9CUZ - chains A and I of the 60 polymer chains in the assembly; structure by electron microscopy, 2.16 A resolution.

[Chain A (and I)]
Molecule: VP1
Notes: chain I of this document is another copy of the same molecule, construct and numbering; everything in this record applies to it too
Reference sequence: A0A097PIM0 (A0A097PIM0_9VIRU); residues -137 to 569 here correspond to UniProt positions 1-707 (UniProt number = residue number + 138)
Chain sequence (707 residues; numbered -137 to 569; the number before each row is that of its first residue; numbers below 1 keep their minus sign (Met-137 is residue -137)):
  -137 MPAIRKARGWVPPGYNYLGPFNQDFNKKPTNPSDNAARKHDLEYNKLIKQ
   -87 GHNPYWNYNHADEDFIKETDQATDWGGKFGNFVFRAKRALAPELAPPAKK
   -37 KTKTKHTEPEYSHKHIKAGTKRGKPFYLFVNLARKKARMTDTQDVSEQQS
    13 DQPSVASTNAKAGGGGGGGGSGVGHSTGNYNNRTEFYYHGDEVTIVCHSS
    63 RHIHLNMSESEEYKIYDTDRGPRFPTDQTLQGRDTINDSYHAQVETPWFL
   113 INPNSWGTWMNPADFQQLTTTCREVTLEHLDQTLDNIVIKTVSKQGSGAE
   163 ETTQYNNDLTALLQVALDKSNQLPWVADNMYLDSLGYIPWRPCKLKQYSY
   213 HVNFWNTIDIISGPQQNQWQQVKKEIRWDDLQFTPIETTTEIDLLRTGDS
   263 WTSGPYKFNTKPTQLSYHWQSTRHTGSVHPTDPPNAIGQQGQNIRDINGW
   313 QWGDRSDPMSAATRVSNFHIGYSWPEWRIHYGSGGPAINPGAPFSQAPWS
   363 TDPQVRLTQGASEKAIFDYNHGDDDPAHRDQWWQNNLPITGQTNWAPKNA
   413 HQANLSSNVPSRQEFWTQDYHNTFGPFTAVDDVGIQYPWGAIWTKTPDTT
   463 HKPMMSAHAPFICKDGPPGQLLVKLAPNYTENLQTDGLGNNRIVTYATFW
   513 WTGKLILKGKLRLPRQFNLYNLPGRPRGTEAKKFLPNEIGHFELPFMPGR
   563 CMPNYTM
Disordered / not traced: -137 to 32
Sequence notes: conflict Val35 (Ile173 in A0A097PIM0)
Residues lining bound ligands: N-acetyl-alpha-neuraminic acid (SIA): Arg368, Lys376, Phe379, Asp392, Gln393, Trp394, Trp395, Lys545, Glu555
From the paper describing this entry:
  - binding site for N-acetyl-alpha-neuraminic acid: Arg368, Lys376, Gln393, Lys545
  - conformationally variable residues (order/disorder transition): Leu495 to Asn502

[Chain A / chain I interface]
Contacting residue pairs (275):
  Glu71(A) with Pro295(I)
  Tyr78(A) with Pro295(I); Pro296(I); Gly303(I)
  Asp79(A) with Gln302(I), hydrogen bond; Gly303(I), hydrogen bond (backbone-backbone)
  Thr80(A) with Thr293(I); Gln302(I); Gly303(I); Asn305(I)
  Asp81(A) with Gly303(I), hydrogen bond (backbone-backbone); Gln304(I); Asn305(I), hydrogen bond (backbone-side chain)
  Arg82(A) with Asn305(I)
  Gly83(A) with Asn305(I)
  Pro84(A) with Arg307(I)
  Leu92(A) with Val421(I), hydrophobic
  Arg95(A) with Val421(I); Pro422(I), hydrogen bond (side chain-backbone); Ser423(I), hydrogen bond (side chain-backbone); Arg424(I); Phe427(I)
  Asp96(A) with Val421(I)
  Ile98(A) with Arg317(I); Ser322(I); Ala324(I); Thr325(I); Gln414(I)
  Asn99(A) with Arg317(I), hydrogen bond; Pro320(I); Ser322(I)
  Asp100(A) with Arg285(I), salt bridge; Ala323(I); Ala324(I), hydrogen bond (backbone-backbone)
  Ser101(A) with Arg285(I); His291(I); Asn305(I), hydrogen bond (backbone-side chain); Ser322(I); Ala323(I), hydrogen bond (side chain-backbone)
  Tyr102(A) with Arg285(I), hydrogen bond (backbone-side chain)
  His103(A) with Val290(I); His291(I); Thr293(I), hydrogen bond; Asn305(I), hydrogen bond
  Gln105(A) with Val290(I); Thr293(I)
  Glu107(A) with Pro295(I)
  Asn183(A) with Arg527(I)
  Gln184(A) with Arg527(I), hydrogen bond (backbone-side chain)
  Pro186(A) with Tyr567(I), hydrophobic; Met569(I)
  Trp187(A) with Gly288(I); Met569(I), hydrogen bond (backbone-backbone)
  Val188(A) with Gly288(I); Ser289(I)
  Asp190(A) with Gly288(I); Ser289(I), hydrogen bond; Arg326(I), salt bridge
  Met192(A) with Ser289(I); Gly311(I); Trp312(I), hydrogen bond (backbone-backbone); Arg326(I); Val327(I), hydrophobic; Asn329(I)
  Tyr193(A) with Ser289(I); Val290(I); His291(I), hydrogen bond; Pro292(I); Ile309(I), hydrophobic; Asn310(I); Gly311(I); Ala323(I); Arg326(I)
  Leu194(A) with Asn310(I); Gly311(I); Trp312(I)
  Ser211(A) with Val290(I)
  Tyr212(A) with Val290(I), hydrophobic; Tyr567(I)
  His213(A) with Trp281(I); Arg285(I); His286(I); Thr287(I); Gly288(I); Ser289(I); Val290(I)
  Val214(A) with Trp281(I); His286(I)
  Asn215(A) with Trp281(I)
  Phe216(A) with His286(I), hydrogen bond (backbone-side chain)
  Trp217(A) with Ala359(I), hydrophobic; Pro360(I), hydrophobic
  Asn218(A) with Arg285(I)
  Thr219(A) with Pro360(I), hydrogen bond (side chain-backbone); Trp361(I)
  Ile220(A) with Trp361(I)
  Asp221(A) with Trp361(I); Lys410(I), salt bridge
  Ile222(A) with Lys410(I); Asn411(I); Ala412(I), hydrophobic
  Ile223(A) with Pro409(I); Lys410(I); Gln430(I)
  Gln228(A) with Gln430(I), hydrogen bond
  Val234(A) with Pro360(I); Trp361(I), hydrophobic; Thr363(I)
  Lys235(A) with Pro360(I); Thr363(I)
  Asp241(A) with Asn533(I), hydrogen bond (backbone-side chain)
  Asp242(A) with Tyr279(I), hydrogen bond; Pro565(I)
  Leu243(A) with Gln528(I); Asn530(I), hydrogen bond (backbone-side chain)
  Gln244(A) with Trp281(I), hydrogen bond; Gln528(I); Pro565(I), hydrogen bond (side chain-backbone); Asn566(I); Tyr567(I)
  Phe245(A) with Gln528(I); Phe529(I), hydrogen bond (backbone-backbone); Asn530(I), hydrogen bond (backbone-side chain)
  Thr246(A) with Arg527(I), hydrogen bond (side chain-backbone); Tyr567(I)
  Pro247(A) with Phe529(I)
  Thr250(A) with Phe529(I)
  Tyr334(A) with Pro438(I); Phe439(I)
  Trp336(A) with Thr435(I); Phe436(I)
  Pro337(A) with His413(I); His433(I)
  Glu338(A) with His413(I); Gln414(I)
  Trp339(A) with Trp314(I), hydrophobic; Gly315(I); His413(I); Gln414(I), hydrogen bond (backbone-backbone); Ala415(I); Asn416(I); Leu417(I)
  Arg340(A) with Ser335(I), hydrogen bond; Asn411(I), hydrogen bond; Ala412(I); Asp431(I), salt bridge; Thr435(I)
  Ile341(A) with Asn411(I); Ala412(I), hydrogen bond (backbone-backbone); Gln414(I)
  His342(A) with His331(I); Thr405(I), hydrogen bond (side chain-backbone); Asn406(I), hydrogen bond; Asn411(I), hydrogen bond (backbone-side chain)
  Tyr343(A) with Trp361(I); Lys410(I)
  Gly344(A) with Thr405(I)
  Ser345(A) with Ser283(I), hydrogen bond (backbone-side chain); His286(I); Pro360(I); Thr402(I); Gly403(I), hydrogen bond (side chain-backbone)
  Gly346(A) with Arg285(I); His286(I)
  Gly347(A) with Arg285(I)
  Pro348(A) with Arg285(I), hydrogen bond (backbone-side chain); Ala324(I)
  Ala349(A) with Ala324(I)
  Ile350(A) with Trp314(I); Ala324(I), hydrogen bond (backbone-backbone); His331(I); Leu417(I), hydrophobic
  Asn351(A) with His331(I), hydrogen bond; Thr435(I)
  Pro352(A) with Trp314(I), hydrophobic; Phe439(I)
  Gly353(A) with Phe439(I)
  Arg368(A) with Asp316(I), salt bridge; Asn416(I)
  Thr370(A) with Asp316(I); Asn416(I), hydrogen bond; Leu417(I), hydrogen bond (side chain-backbone)
  Gln371(A) with Ala415(I), hydrogen bond (side chain-backbone); Asn416(I), hydrogen bond
  Ser374(A) with Trp314(I); Gly315(I), hydrogen bond (backbone-backbone)
  Glu375(A) with Trp312(I); Gln313(I); Trp314(I); Gly315(I); Val327(I)
  Lys376(A) with Gly311(I); Trp312(I); Gln313(I), hydrogen bond (backbone-backbone); Gly315(I), hydrogen bond (backbone-backbone); Asp316(I), salt bridge; Arg317(I); Ser318(I)
  Ala377(A) with Gly311(I); Trp312(I)
  Ile378(A) with Ile309(I); Asn310(I); Gly311(I), hydrogen bond (backbone-backbone); Ser318(I); Met321(I), hydrophobic
  Phe379(A) with Asn310(I)
  Asp380(A) with Asn310(I)
  His383(A) with Asn310(I)
  Arg391(A) with Asp308(I), salt bridge; Ile309(I), hydrogen bond (side chain-backbone); Asn310(I)
  Gln393(A) with Ser318(I), hydrogen bond
  Trp395(A) with Gly315(I), hydrogen bond (side chain-backbone); Asp316(I)
  Asp431(A) with His433(I)
  Tyr432(A) with His413(I); Trp428(I); His433(I), hydrogen bond (backbone-side chain)
  His433(A) with His433(I), hydrogen bond
  Asn434(A) with Asn434(I), hydrogen bond (side chain-backbone); Phe436(I), hydrogen bond (side chain-backbone)
  Phe436(A) with Gly437(I); Pro438(I)
  Gln448(A) with Trp312(I)
  Trp451(A) with Trp312(I), hydrogen bond (backbone-side chain)
  Gly452(A) with Trp312(I)
  Thr456(A) with Asn329(I), hydrogen bond; Phe330(I)
  Lys457(A) with Phe330(I); Met569(I), hydrogen bond (side chain-backbone)
  Pro459(A) with Phe330(I); Ala441(I), hydrophobic; Thr568(I); Met569(I), hydrophobic
  Asp460(A) with Gln276(I), hydrogen bond; His280(I), hydrogen bond (backbone-side chain); Thr568(I), hydrogen bond (backbone-backbone)
  Thr461(A) with Gln276(I); Ala441(I); Val442(I); Asp443(I); Thr568(I)
  Thr462(A) with Gln276(I); Val442(I); Asp443(I), hydrogen bond (backbone-side chain); Asp444(I), hydrogen bond; Arg562(I), hydrogen bond
  His463(A) with Phe436(I); Thr440(I), hydrogen bond (side chain-backbone); Ala441(I); Val442(I), hydrogen bond (backbone-backbone); Met466(I); Met467(I)
  Pro465(A) with Phe330(I), hydrophobic; Pro438(I); Phe439(I); Thr440(I); Ala441(I), hydrophobic
  Met466(A) with Pro438(I), hydrogen bond (backbone-backbone); Met466(I), hydrophobic
  Met467(A) with Phe330(I); Pro438(I), hydrogen bond (backbone-backbone); Phe439(I)
  Ser468(A) with Asn329(I); Phe330(I); Phe439(I)
  Ala469(A) with Trp314(I), hydrophobic; Ser328(I); Asn329(I), hydrogen bond (backbone-backbone); Phe439(I)
  His470(A) with Trp312(I); Val327(I); Asn329(I)
  Ala471(A) with Asn329(I), hydrogen bond (backbone-side chain)
  Ile474(A) with Phe330(I), hydrophobic
Interface residues without a listed pair, chain A (119 interface residues in all): Lys76, Arg85, Leu185, Asn191, Ala354, Pro355, Leu369, Ala373, Gln396, Thr458, Lys464
Interface residues without a listed pair, chain I (102 interface residues in all): Thr284, Ile332, Gly333, Ala408, Thr429, Tyr532, Arg539

[Overview]
Chain A and chain I form an interface of 119 and 102 residues respectively, with 71 hydrogen bonds and 7 salt
bridges. Polar pairs include Asp100(A)-Arg285(I), Asp190(A)-Arg326(I) and Asp221(A)-Lys410(I). Ligands of
chain A: N-acetyl-alpha-neuraminic acid. The paper reports a binding site for N-acetyl-alpha-neuraminic acid
at Arg368(A), Lys376(A) and Gln393(A) among others; conformational variability at Leu495(A).
Both chains are VP1. Entry 9CUZ (Bufavirus 1 complexed with 6SLN) was determined by electron microscopy,
deposited together with 9CV0, 9CV9 and 9CWS.
